PDB entry 8I6R | electron microscopy, 4.00 A resolution | chains C and D of the 4 polymer chains in the assembly

[Chain C]
Molecule: Cell division protein FtsX
Source organism: Pseudomonas aeruginosa
UniProtKB: A0A072ZG76 (A0A072ZG76_PSEAI); residue numbers follow UniProt; this construct covers 1-335
Sequence (335 residues; numbered 1 to 335; the number before each row is that of its first residue):
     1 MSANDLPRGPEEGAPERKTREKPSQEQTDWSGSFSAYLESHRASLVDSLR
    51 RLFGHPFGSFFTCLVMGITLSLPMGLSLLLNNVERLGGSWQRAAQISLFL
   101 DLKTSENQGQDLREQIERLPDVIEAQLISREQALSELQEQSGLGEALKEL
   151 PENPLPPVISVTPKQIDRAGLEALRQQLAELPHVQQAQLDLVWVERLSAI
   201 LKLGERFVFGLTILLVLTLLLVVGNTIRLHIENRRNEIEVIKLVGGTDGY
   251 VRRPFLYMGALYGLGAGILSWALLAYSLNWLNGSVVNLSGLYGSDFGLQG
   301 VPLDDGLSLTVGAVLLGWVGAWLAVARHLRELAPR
Unresolved in the structure: 1-32, 132-156

[Chain D]
Molecule: Cell division ATP-binding protein FtsE
Source organism: Pseudomonas aeruginosa
UniProtKB: A0A069QBX1 (A0A069QBX1_PSEAI); residues 1-223 here = UniProt positions 1-223
Sequence (223 residues; row label = number of the first residue in the row):
     1 MIRFEQVGKRYPNGHVGLHEVSFRVHRGEILFVTGHSGAGKSTLLRLILA
    51 MERPTSGKLLLGGQDLGRITTAQIPFLRRQIGVVFQNHQLLTDRTVADNI
   101 ALPLQILGMPKPEIAKRVASALERVNLKEKGEALPSDLSTGQQQRVGIAR
   151 AIVHQPALLLADQPTGNLDPRLASEIMGVFEDINRLGTTVLIASHDLALI
   201 ARMRHRMLTLQRGRIIADREDEA
Unresolved in the structure: 223
Construct notes: engineered mutation Gln-163 (Glu in A0A069QBX1)
Small-molecule neighbours:
  - ATP (adenosine-5'-triphosphate): Tyr-11, His-15, Gly-17, Ser-37, Gly-38, Ala-39, Gly-40, Lys-41, Ser-42, Thr-43, Leu-44
  - ATP: Lys-130, Asp-137, Ser-139, Thr-140, Gly-141, Gln-142, Asn-167

[How chain C and chain D interact]
Pairs across the interface (14; chain C residue first):
  Val-240(C) with Gln-89(D); Leu-91(D), hydrophobic
  Lys-242(C) with Pro-75(D); Arg-78(D), hydrogen bond (backbone-side chain)
  Leu-243(C) with Arg-78(D), hydrogen bond (backbone-side chain); Phe-85(D), hydrophobic
  Val-244(C) with Arg-78(D); Arg-79(D)
  Gly-246(C) with Pro-75(D); Ile-106(D)
  Tyr-250(C) with Gln-105(D); Ile-106(D), hydrophobic
  Pro-334(C) with Met-51(D)
  Arg-335(C) with Arg-53(D)
Also at the interface, not in a pair above, chain C (10 interface residues in all): Ile-241, Gly-245
Also at the interface, not in a pair above, chain D (12 interface residues in all): Ala-50, Glu-52

[Overview]
Chain C and chain D form an interface of 10 and 12 residues respectively; the contacts include 2 hydrogen
bonds. Polar pairs include Lys-242(C)/Arg-78(D) and Leu-243(C)/Arg-78(D). Ligands of chain D: ATP.
Here chain C is Cell division protein FtsX and chain D is Cell division ATP-binding protein FtsE, both from
Pseudomonas aeruginosa. Entry 8I6R (Cryo-EM structure of Pseudomonas aeruginosa FtsE(E163Q)X/EnvC complex with
ATP in peptidisc) was determined by electron microscopy, deposited together with 8I6O, 8I6Q and 8I6S.
